3TD5 - chains B and J of the 4 polymer chains in the assembly; structure by X-ray diffraction, 2.00 A resolution.

== Chain B ==
Molecule: Outer membrane protein omp38
Organism: Acinetobacter baumannii
Notes: fragment: c-terminal domain
Reference sequence: Q6RYW5 (OMP38_ACIBA); residues 221-339 here = UniProt positions 221-339
Sequence (123 residues; row label = number of the first residue in the row):
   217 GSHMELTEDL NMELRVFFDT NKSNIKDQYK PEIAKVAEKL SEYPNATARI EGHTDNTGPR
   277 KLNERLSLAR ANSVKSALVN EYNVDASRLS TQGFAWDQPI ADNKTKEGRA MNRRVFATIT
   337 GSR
Unresolved in the structure: 217-218
Construct notes: expression tag (217-220)
Curated features (UniProtKB/Swiss-Prot):
  - binding site (meso-2,6-diaminopimelate): Asn237, Asp271, Thr273, Asn279, Arg286
  - mutagenesis: Asp271 (D271A: Periplasmic domain no longer binds diaminopimelate), Arg286 (R286A: Periplasmic domain no longer binds diaminopimelate)
Reported in the primary citation:
  - binding site for peptide(L-Ala-gamma-D-Glu-m-DAP-D-Ala-D-Ala): Asp271, Thr273, Asn279, Arg286, Arg325 (from molecular simulation)

== Chain J ==
Molecule: peptide(L-Ala-gamma-D-Glu-m-DAP-D-Ala-D-Ala)
Sequence (5 residues; each row starts with the number of its first residue):
   401 AEKAA
Modified residues: Glu402 (gamma-D-glutamic acid; FGA); Lys403 (2,6-diaminopimelic acid; API); Ala404, Ala405 (D-alanine; DAL)

== Interface between chain B and chain J ==
Contacting residue pairs (18; chain B residue first):
  Thr236(B) - Lys403(J)
  Thr236(B) - Ala404(J)
  Asn237(B) - Ala401(J)
  Asn237(B) - Lys403(J)
  Thr270(B) - Lys403(J)
  Asp271(B) - Lys403(J)
  Thr273(B) - Lys403(J)
  Thr273(B) - Ala404(J)
  Gly274(B) - Glu402(J)
  Gly274(B) - Lys403(J)
  Pro275(B) - Glu402(J)
  Leu278(B) - Ala401(J)
  Leu278(B) - Glu402(J)
  Asn279(B) - Lys403(J)
  Leu282(B) - Lys403(J)
  Arg286(B) - Lys403(J)
  Arg325(B) - Ala405(J)  hydrogen bond (side chain-backbone)
  Arg329(B) - Lys403(J)
Also at the interface, not in a pair above, chain B (14 interface residues in all): Asp235

== Overview ==
14 residues of chain B and 5 residues of chain J are in contact; the contacts include 1 hydrogen bond. The
hydrogen-bonded pair is Arg325(B)-Ala405(J). UniProt lists 5 meso-2,6-diaminopimelate-binding residues and 2
mutagenesis sites on chain B. From the paper: a binding site for peptide(L-Ala-gamma-D-Glu-m-DAP-D-Ala-D-Ala)
at Asp271(B), Thr273(B) and Asn279(B) among others.
Chain B is Outer membrane protein omp38 (Acinetobacter baumannii) and chain J is
peptide(L-Ala-gamma-D-Glu-m-DAP-D-Ala-D-Ala); the structure, Crystal structure of OmpA-like domain from
Acinetobacter baumannii in complex with L-Ala-gamma-D-Glu-m-DAP-D-Ala-D-Ala, was determined by X-ray
diffraction, deposited together with 3TD3 and 3TD4.
